PDB entry 7MKG | electron microscopy, 3.07 A resolution | chains A and E of the 10 polymer chains in the assembly

# Chain A (and E)
Name: Isoform Tau-F of Microtubule-associated protein tau
From: Homo sapiens
Notes: chain E of this document is another copy of the same molecule, construct and numbering; everything in this record applies to it too
Reference sequence: P10636-8 (TAU-8_HUMAN); residue numbers follow UniProt; this construct covers 1-441
Chain sequence (441 residues; row label = number of the first residue in the row):
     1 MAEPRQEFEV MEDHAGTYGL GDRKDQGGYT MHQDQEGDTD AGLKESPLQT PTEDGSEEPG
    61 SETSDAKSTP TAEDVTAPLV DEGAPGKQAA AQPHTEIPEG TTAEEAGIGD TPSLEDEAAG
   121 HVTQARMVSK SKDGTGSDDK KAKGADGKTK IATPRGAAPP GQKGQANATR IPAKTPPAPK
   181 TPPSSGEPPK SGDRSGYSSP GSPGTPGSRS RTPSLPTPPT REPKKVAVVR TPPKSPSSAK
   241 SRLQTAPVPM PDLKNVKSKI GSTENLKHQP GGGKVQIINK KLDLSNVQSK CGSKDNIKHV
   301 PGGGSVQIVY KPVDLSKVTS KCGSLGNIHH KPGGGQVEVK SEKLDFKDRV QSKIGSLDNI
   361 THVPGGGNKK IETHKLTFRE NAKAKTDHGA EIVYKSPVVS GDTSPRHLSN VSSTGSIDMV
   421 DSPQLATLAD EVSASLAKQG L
Disordered / not traced: 1-305, 379-441
From the paper describing this entry:
  - self-association interface (contacts with another copy of this molecule): Pro312 to Lys321, Lys317 to Ser324

# Interface between chain A and chain E
Residue-residue contacts (159):
  Val306(A) with Val306(E)
  Gln307(A) with Val306(E), hydrogen bond (backbone-backbone); Gln307(E), hydrogen bond; Ile308(E), hydrogen bond (backbone-backbone)
  Ile308(A) with Ile308(E); Phe378(E), hydrophobic
  Val309(A) with Ile308(E), hydrogen bond (backbone-backbone); Val309(E); Tyr310(E), hydrogen bond (backbone-backbone)
  Tyr310(A) with Tyr310(E), hydrophobic; His374(E)
  Lys311(A) with Tyr310(E), hydrogen bond (backbone-backbone); Lys311(E)
  Pro312(A) with Tyr310(E); Pro312(E)
  Val313(A) with Pro312(E), hydrogen bond (backbone-backbone); Val313(E); Asp314(E), hydrogen bond (backbone-backbone)
  Asp314(A) with Asp314(E)
  Leu315(A) with Asp314(E), hydrogen bond (backbone-backbone)
  Ser316(A) with Asp314(E); Ser316(E); Lys370(E)
  Lys317(A) with Ser316(E), hydrogen bond (backbone-backbone); Lys317(E); Val318(E), hydrogen bond (backbone-backbone)
  Val318(A) with Val318(E); Asn368(E)
  Thr319(A) with Val318(E), hydrogen bond (backbone-backbone); Thr319(E); Ser320(E), hydrogen bond (backbone-backbone); Asn368(E), hydrogen bond (backbone-side chain)
  Ser320(A) with Ser320(E); Gly365(E), hydrogen bond (side chain-backbone); Gly366(E)
  Lys321(A) with Ser320(E), hydrogen bond (backbone-backbone); Lys321(E); Cys322(E), hydrogen bond (backbone-backbone)
  Cys322(A) with Cys322(E); Gly365(E)
  Gly323(A) with Cys322(E), hydrogen bond (backbone-backbone); Gly323(E), hydrogen bond (backbone-backbone)
  Ser324(A) with Gly323(E), hydrogen bond (backbone-backbone); Ser324(E); Leu325(E), hydrogen bond (backbone-backbone)
  Leu325(A) with Leu325(E); Gly326(E); Val363(E); Gly365(E)
  Gly326(A) with Gly326(E)
  Asn327(A) with Gly326(E); Asn327(E), hydrogen bond (backbone-side chain); Ile328(E), hydrogen bond (backbone-backbone)
  Ile328(A) with Ile328(E); Val363(E), hydrophobic
  His329(A) with Ile328(E), hydrogen bond (backbone-backbone); His329(E); His330(E), hydrogen bond (backbone-backbone)
  His330(A) with His330(E), hydrogen bond; Asn359(E); Thr361(E), hydrogen bond
  Lys331(A) with His330(E), hydrogen bond (backbone-backbone); Lys331(E)
  Pro332(A) with Pro332(E); Asn359(E)
  Gly333(A) with Pro332(E), hydrogen bond (backbone-backbone)
  Gly334(A) with Gly334(E); Gly335(E), hydrogen bond (backbone-backbone)
  Gly335(A) with Gly335(E)
  Gln336(A) with Gly335(E), hydrogen bond (backbone-backbone); Gln336(E), hydrogen bond; Val337(E), hydrogen bond (backbone-backbone)
  Val337(A) with Val337(E); Gly355(E)
  Glu338(A) with Val337(E), hydrogen bond (backbone-backbone); Glu338(E); Val339(E), hydrogen bond (backbone-backbone)
  Val339(A) with Val339(E)
  Lys340(A) with Val339(E), hydrogen bond (backbone-backbone); Lys340(E); Ser341(E), hydrogen bond (backbone-backbone)
  Ser341(A) with Ser341(E); Glu342(E); Leu344(E)
  Glu342(A) with Glu342(E), hydrogen bond (backbone-backbone); Lys343(E), salt bridge
  Lys343(A) with Glu342(E), hydrogen bond (backbone-backbone); Lys343(E); Leu344(E), hydrogen bond (backbone-backbone)
  Leu344(A) with Leu344(E)
  Asp345(A) with Leu344(E), hydrogen bond (backbone-backbone); Asp345(E); Phe346(E), hydrogen bond (backbone-backbone)
  Phe346(A) with Phe346(E), hydrophobic
  Lys347(A) with Phe346(E), hydrogen bond (backbone-backbone); Lys347(E); Asp348(E), hydrogen bond (backbone-backbone)
  Asp348(A) with Asp348(E), hydrogen bond (backbone-backbone); Arg349(E), hydrogen bond (backbone-backbone)
  Arg349(A) with Arg349(E); Val350(E)
  Val350(A) with Phe346(E); Val350(E)
  Gln351(A) with Val350(E), hydrogen bond (backbone-backbone); Gln351(E), hydrogen bond; Ser352(E), hydrogen bond (backbone-backbone)
  Ser352(A) with Ser352(E)
  Lys353(A) with Ser352(E), hydrogen bond (backbone-backbone); Lys353(E); Ile354(E), hydrogen bond (backbone-backbone)
  Ile354(A) with Ile354(E)
  Gly355(A) with Ile354(E), hydrogen bond (backbone-backbone); Gly355(E), hydrogen bond (backbone-backbone)
  Ser356(A) with Gly355(E), hydrogen bond (backbone-backbone); Ser356(E); Leu357(E), hydrogen bond (backbone-backbone)
  Leu357(A) with Leu357(E)
  Asp358(A) with Leu357(E), hydrogen bond (backbone-backbone); Asp358(E); Asn359(E), hydrogen bond (backbone-backbone)
  Asn359(A) with Asn359(E), hydrogen bond
  Ile360(A) with Asn359(E), hydrogen bond (backbone-backbone); Ile360(E); Thr361(E), hydrogen bond (backbone-backbone)
  Thr361(A) with Thr361(E)
  His362(A) with Thr361(E), hydrogen bond (backbone-backbone); His362(E); Val363(E), hydrogen bond (backbone-backbone)
  Val363(A) with Val363(E)
  Pro364(A) with Val363(E); Pro364(E); Gly365(E), hydrogen bond (backbone-backbone)
  Gly366(A) with Gly365(E); Gly366(E)
  Gly367(A) with Gly366(E), hydrogen bond (backbone-backbone); Gly367(E)
  Asn368(A) with Gly366(E); Gly367(E), hydrogen bond (side chain-backbone); Asn368(E), hydrogen bond (side chain-backbone)
  Lys369(A) with Asn368(E), hydrogen bond (backbone-backbone); Lys369(E); Lys370(E), hydrogen bond (backbone-backbone)
  Lys370(A) with Lys370(E)
  Ile371(A) with Lys370(E), hydrogen bond (backbone-backbone); Ile371(E), hydrophobic; Glu372(E), hydrogen bond (backbone-backbone)
  Glu372(A) with Glu372(E)
  Thr373(A) with Glu372(E), hydrogen bond (backbone-backbone); Thr373(E); His374(E), hydrogen bond (backbone-backbone)
  His374(A) with His374(E)
  Lys375(A) with His374(E), hydrogen bond (backbone-backbone); Lys375(E); Leu376(E), hydrogen bond (backbone-backbone)
  Leu376(A) with Leu376(E)
  Thr377(A) with Leu376(E), hydrogen bond (backbone-backbone); Thr377(E); Phe378(E), hydrogen bond (backbone-backbone)
  Phe378(A) with Phe378(E), hydrophobic
Interface residues without a listed pair, chain A (73 interface residues in all): Gly365
Interface residues without a listed pair, chain E (73 interface residues in all): Leu315, Gly333
Interface features reported in the paper:
  - interface residues, chain A: Lys317(A)

# Summary
Chain A and chain E each contribute 73 residues to their interface, with 76 hydrogen bonds and 1 salt bridge.
Polar pairs include Glu342(A)-Lys343(E), Gln307(A)-Gln307(E) and Thr319(A)-Asn368(E). From the paper: the
interface residue Lys317(A); a self-association interface involving Pro312(A) and Lys317(A).
Chain A and chain E are both Isoform Tau-F of Microtubule-associated protein tau (Homo sapiens); the
structure, Straight tau filament extracted from PrP-CAA Patient brain tissue | tau filament | SF Tau, was
determined by electron microscopy together with 7MKF and 7MKH from the same study.
